4F3D - chains A and B; structure by X-ray diffraction, 2.50 A resolution.

[Chain A (and B)]
Name: Retinoid isomerohydrolase
Source organism: Bos taurus
Notes: EC 3.1.1.64; chain B of this document is another copy of the same molecule, construct and numbering; everything in this record applies to it too
UniProt: Q28175 (RPE65_BOVIN); residue numbers follow UniProt; this construct covers 1-533
Sequence (533 residues; row label = number of the first residue in the row):
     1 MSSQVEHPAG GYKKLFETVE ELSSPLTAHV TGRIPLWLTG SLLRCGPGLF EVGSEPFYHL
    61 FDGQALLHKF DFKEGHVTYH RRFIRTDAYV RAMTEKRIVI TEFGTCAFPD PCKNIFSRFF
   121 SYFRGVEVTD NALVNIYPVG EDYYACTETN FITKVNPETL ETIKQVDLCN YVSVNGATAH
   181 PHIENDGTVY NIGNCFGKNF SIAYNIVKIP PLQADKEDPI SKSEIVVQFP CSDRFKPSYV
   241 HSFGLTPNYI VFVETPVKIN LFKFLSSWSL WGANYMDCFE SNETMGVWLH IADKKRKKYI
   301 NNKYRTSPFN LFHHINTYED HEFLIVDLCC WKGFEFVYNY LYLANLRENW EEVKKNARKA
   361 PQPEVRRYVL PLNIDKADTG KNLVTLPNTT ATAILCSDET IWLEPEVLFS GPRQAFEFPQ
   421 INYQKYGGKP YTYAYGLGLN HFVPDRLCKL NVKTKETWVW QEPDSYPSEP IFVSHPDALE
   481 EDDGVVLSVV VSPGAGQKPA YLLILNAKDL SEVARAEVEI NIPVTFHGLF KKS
Not modelled in the structure: 1-2, 110-123, 268-271
Sequence notes: conflict Leu341 (Ser in Q28175)
UniProt features mapped onto this chain:
  - binding site (Fe cation): His180, His241, His313, His527
  - modified residue: Ser2 (N-acetylserine), Thr101 (Phosphothreonine), Thr105 (Phosphothreonine), Lys113 (N6-acetyllysine), Ser117 (Phosphoserine)
  - lipidation (S-palmitoyl cysteine): Cys112, Cys231, Cys329, Cys330
Ion coordination: Fe2+: His180, His241, His313, His527
Ligand contacts:
  - 2-ethoxyethanol (ETX), molecule 1: Tyr137, Leu168, Val174, Gly176, Ala177, Pro181, Val189, Asn191, Ile192, Gly193, Val207, Ile209
  - 2-ethoxyethanol (ETX), molecule 2: His182, Ile183, Glu184, Asn185, Leu245, Tyr423, Gln424, Gly427, Gly428
What the authors report for this chain:
  - self-association interface (contacts with another copy of this molecule): Pro371 to Glu404

[Interface between chain A and chain B]
Contacting residue pairs (65; chain A residue first):
  Glu283(A) - Cys396(B)
  Glu283(A) - Ser397(B)  hydrogen bond
  Ser307(A) - Trp402(B)
  Ser307(A) - Glu404(B)  hydrogen bond
  Pro308(A) - Trp402(B)
  Lys332(A) - Thr390(B)  hydrogen bond (side chain-backbone)
  Lys332(A) - Glu404(B)
  Lys332(A) - Pro405(B)  hydrogen bond (side chain-backbone)
  Phe334(A) - Gly380(B)
  Phe334(A) - Ile394(B)  hydrophobic
  Glu335(A) - Gly380(B)
  Glu335(A) - Lys381(B)
  Arg358(A) - Val384(B)
  Arg358(A) - Thr385(B)
  Lys359(A) - Asp378(B)  salt bridge
  Lys359(A) - Asn382(B)  hydrogen bond (backbone-backbone)
  Lys359(A) - Thr385(B)
  Ala360(A) - Asn382(B)  hydrogen bond (backbone-side chain)
  Gln362(A) - Thr389(B)  hydrogen bond (side chain-backbone)
  Gln362(A) - Thr390(B)
  Gln362(A) - Thr392(B)
  Arg366(A) - Glu404(B)  salt bridge
  Asp378(A) - Lys359(B)  salt bridge
  Gly380(A) - Phe334(B)
  Gly380(A) - Glu335(B)
  Lys381(A) - Glu335(B)
  Asn382(A) - Lys359(B)  hydrogen bond (backbone-backbone)
  Asn382(A) - Ala360(B)  hydrogen bond (side chain-backbone)
  Val384(A) - Arg358(B)
  Val384(A) - Arg413(B)  hydrogen bond (backbone-side chain)
  Thr385(A) - Arg358(B)
  Thr385(A) - Lys359(B)
  Thr385(A) - Arg413(B)
  Leu386(A) - Arg413(B)  hydrogen bond (backbone-side chain)
  Pro387(A) - Pro412(B)
  Pro387(A) - Arg413(B)
  Asn388(A) - Pro412(B)
  Thr389(A) - Gln362(B)  hydrogen bond (backbone-side chain)
  Thr389(A) - Pro412(B)
  Thr390(A) - Lys332(B)  hydrogen bond (backbone-side chain)
  Thr390(A) - Gln362(B)
  Thr390(A) - Ser410(B)  hydrogen bond
  Thr390(A) - Gly411(B)
  Thr390(A) - Pro412(B)
  Thr392(A) - Gln362(B)
  Ile394(A) - Phe334(B)  hydrophobic
  Cys396(A) - Glu283(B)
  Ser397(A) - Glu283(B)  hydrogen bond
  Trp402(A) - Ser307(B)
  Trp402(A) - Pro308(B)
  Glu404(A) - Ser307(B)  hydrogen bond
  Glu404(A) - Lys332(B)
  Glu404(A) - Arg366(B)  salt bridge
  Pro405(A) - Lys332(B)  hydrogen bond (backbone-side chain)
  Val407(A) - Val407(B)  hydrophobic
  Ser410(A) - Thr390(B)  hydrogen bond
  Gly411(A) - Thr390(B)
  Pro412(A) - Pro387(B)
  Pro412(A) - Asn388(B)
  Pro412(A) - Thr389(B)
  Pro412(A) - Thr390(B)
  Arg413(A) - Val384(B)  hydrogen bond (side chain-backbone)
  Arg413(A) - Thr385(B)
  Arg413(A) - Leu386(B)  hydrogen bond (side chain-backbone)
  Arg413(A) - Pro387(B)
Other interface residues (no listed pair), chain A (39 interface residues in all): Gly333, Tyr340, Glu364, Thr379, Ala391
Other interface residues (no listed pair), chain B (40 interface residues in all): Gly333, Tyr340, Glu364, Thr379, Ala391, Asp398

[Summary]
Chain A and chain B form an interface of 39 and 40 residues respectively, with 20 hydrogen bonds and 4 salt
bridges. Among the polar pairs are Lys359(A)-Asp378(B), Arg366(A)-Glu404(B) and Glu283(A)-Ser397(B). Chain A
binds 2-ethoxyethanol. UniProt lists 4 Fe cation-binding residues on chain A. From the paper: a
self-association interface involving Pro371(A).
Both chains are Retinoid isomerohydrolase (Bos taurus). Entry 4F3D (Structure of RPE65: P65 crystal form grown
in Fos-Choline-10) was determined by X-ray diffraction, deposited together with 4F2Z, 4F30 and 4F3A.
